PDB entry 8YCX | electron microscopy, 2.20 A resolution | chains B and G of the 21 polymer chains in the assembly

# Chain B
Name: ATP-dependent Clp protease ATP-binding subunit ClpC1
Source organism: Mycobacterium tuberculosis H37Rv
UniProtKB: P9WPC9 (CLPC1_MYCTU); residue numbers follow UniProt; this construct covers 168-824
Sequence (657 residues; numbered 168 to 824; the number before each row is that of its first residue):
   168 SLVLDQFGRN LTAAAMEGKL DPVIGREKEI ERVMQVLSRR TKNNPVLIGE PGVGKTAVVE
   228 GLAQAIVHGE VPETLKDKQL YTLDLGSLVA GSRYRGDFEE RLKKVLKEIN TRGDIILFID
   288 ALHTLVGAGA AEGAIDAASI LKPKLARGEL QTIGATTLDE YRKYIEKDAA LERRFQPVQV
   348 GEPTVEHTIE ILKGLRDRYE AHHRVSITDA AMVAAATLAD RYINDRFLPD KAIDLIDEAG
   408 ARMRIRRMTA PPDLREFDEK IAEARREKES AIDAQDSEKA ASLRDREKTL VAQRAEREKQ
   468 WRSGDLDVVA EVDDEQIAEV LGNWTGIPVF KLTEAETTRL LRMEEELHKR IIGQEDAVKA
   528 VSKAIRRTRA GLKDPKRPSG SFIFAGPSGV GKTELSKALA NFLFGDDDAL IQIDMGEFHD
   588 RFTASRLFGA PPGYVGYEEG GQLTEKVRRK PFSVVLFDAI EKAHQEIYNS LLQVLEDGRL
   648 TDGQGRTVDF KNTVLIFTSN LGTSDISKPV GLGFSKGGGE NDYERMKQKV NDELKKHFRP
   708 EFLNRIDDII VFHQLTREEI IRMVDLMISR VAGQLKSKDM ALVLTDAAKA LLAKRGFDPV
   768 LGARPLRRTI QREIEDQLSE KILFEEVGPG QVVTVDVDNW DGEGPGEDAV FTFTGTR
Not modelled in the structure: 168, 416-476
Sequence notes: engineered mutation Ala288 (Glu in P9WPC9), Ser444 (Phe in P9WPC9), Ala626 (Glu in P9WPC9)
Bound ions: Mg2+ site 1: Thr223 (together with ATP); Mg2+ site 2: Thr560 (together with ATP)
Residues lining bound ligands:
  - ATP (adenosine-5'-triphosphate), molecule 1: Thr208, Arg314, Ala337, Arg340, Arg341
  - ATP, molecule 2: Arg517, Ile518, Ile519, Gln521, Pro554, Ser555, Gly556, Val557, Gly558, Lys559, Thr560, Glu561, Asp625, Asn667, Leu722, Met730, Leu733, Met734, Ala770, Arg771, Arg774
  - ATP, molecule 1: Asp188, Pro189, Val190, Ile191, Arg193, Glu217, Pro218, Gly219, Val220, Gly221, Lys222, Thr223, Ala224, Glu227, Asp287, Thr324, Ile358, Leu362, Tyr366, Pro396, Asp397, Ile400
  - ATP, molecule 2: Glu643, Glu708, Arg712
Swiss-Prot annotation at these positions:
  - binding site (ATP): Gly216 to Thr223, Gly553 to Thr560

# Chain G
Name: ATP-dependent Clp protease proteolytic subunit 2
Source organism: Mycobacterium tuberculosis H37Rv
Notes: EC 3.4.21.92
UniProtKB: P9WPC3 (CLPP2_MYCTU); numbering as in UniProt (aligned over 16-210)
Sequence (195 residues; row label = number of the first residue in the row):
    16 LPSFIEHSSF GVKESNPYNK LFEERIIFLG VQVDDASAND IMAQLLVLES LDPDRDITMY
    76 INSPGGGFTS LMAIYDTMQY VRADIQTVCL GQAASAAAVL LAAGTPGKRM ALPNARVLIH
   136 QPSLSGVIQG QFSDLEIQAA EIERMRTLME TTLARHTGKD AGVIRKDTDR DKILTAEEAK
   196 DYGIIDTVLE YRKLS
Not modelled in the structure: 16-29
Residues lining bound ligands: bortezomib (BO2; N-[(1R)-1-(dihydroxyboryl)-3-methylbutyl]-N-(pyrazin-2-ylcarbonyl)-L-phenylalaninamide): Gly81, Gly82, Phe83, Leu86, Ser110, Ala111, Val114, His135, Gln136, Pro137, Ser138, Leu139, Ser140, Ile157, Met160, Met164
Swiss-Prot annotation at these positions:
  - active site: Ser110 (Nucleophile), His135

# How chain B and chain G interact
Residue-residue contacts (21):
  Val677(B) - Arg207(G)
  Gly678(B) - Arg207(G)  hydrogen bond (backbone-side chain)
  Leu679(B) - Lys35(G)
  Leu679(B) - Leu36(G)  hydrophobic
  Leu679(B) - Glu39(G)
  Leu679(B) - Ile41(G)
  Gly680(B) - Tyr75(G)
  Gly680(B) - Arg207(G)  hydrogen bond (backbone-side chain)
  Phe681(B) - Tyr75(G)  hydrogen bond (backbone-side chain)
  Phe681(B) - Gln101(G)  hydrogen bond (backbone-side chain)
  Phe681(B) - Val103(G)  hydrophobic
  Phe681(B) - Leu105(G)  hydrophobic
  Phe681(B) - Leu127(G)  hydrophobic
  Phe681(B) - Leu204(G)  hydrophobic
  Ser682(B) - Gln101(G)
  Ser682(B) - Leu204(G)
  Ser682(B) - Arg207(G)  hydrogen bond
  Lys683(B) - Met125(G)
  Lys696(B) - Glu39(G)  salt bridge
  Lys696(B) - Arg70(G)
  Asp699(B) - Arg70(G)  salt bridge
Interface residues without a listed pair, chain G (15 interface residues in all): Gly122, Thr202

# Overview
Chain B and chain G form an interface of 9 and 15 residues respectively; the contacts include 5 hydrogen bonds
and 2 salt bridges. Among the polar pairs are Lys696(B)-Glu39(G), Asp699(B)-Arg70(G) and Gly678(B)-Arg207(G).
Chain B binds 4 copies of ATP. Chain G binds bortezomib.
Here chain B is ATP-dependent Clp protease ATP-binding subunit ClpC1 and chain G is ATP-dependent Clp protease
proteolytic subunit 2, both from Mycobacterium tuberculosis H37Rv. Entry 8YCX (CryoEM structure of M.
tuberculosis ClpC1P1P2 complex bound to bortezomib, conformation 2) was determined by electron microscopy.
